7A6A - chains A and P of the 24 polymer chains in the assembly; structure by electron microscopy, 1.15 A resolution.

[Chain A (and P)]
Protein: Ferritin heavy chain
From: Homo sapiens
Notes: EC 1.16.3.1; chain P of this document is another copy of the same molecule, construct and numbering; everything in this record applies to it too
UniProt: P02794 (FRIH_HUMAN); residues 0-182 here correspond to UniProt positions 1-183 (UniProt number = residue number + 1)
Amino-acid sequence (183 residues; numbered 0 to 182; the number before each row is that of its first residue; numbering starts at 0):
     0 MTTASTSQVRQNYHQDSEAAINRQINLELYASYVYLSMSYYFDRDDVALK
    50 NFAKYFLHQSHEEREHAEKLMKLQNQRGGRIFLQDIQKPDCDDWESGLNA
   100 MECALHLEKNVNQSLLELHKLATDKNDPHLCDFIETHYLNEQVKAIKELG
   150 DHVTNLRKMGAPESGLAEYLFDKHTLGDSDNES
Not modelled in the structure: 0-3, 177-182
Sequence notes: conflict Q86 (Lys87 in P02794)
Modified residues: C90 (S-oxy cysteine; CSX)
Ion coordination: Na+ site 1: E27, E62; Na+ site 2: E134 (shared with 1 residue of chain F; 1 residue of chain e)
UniProt features mapped onto this chain:
  - binding site (Fe cation): E27, E62, H65, E107, Q141
  - site: R22 (Essential for association with cargo receptor NCOA4)
  - modified residue: M0 (N-acetylmethionine), T1 (N-acetylthreonine), S178 (Phosphoserine), S182 (Phosphoserine)

[How chain A and chain P interact]
Residue-residue contacts - 60 pairs, chain A then chain P:
  S6(A) with D44(P), hydrogen bond
  Q7(A) with D44(P), hydrogen bond
  V8(A) with D44(P)
  L28(A) with Y32(P), hydrophobic
  Y32(A) with L28(P), hydrophobic; L82(P); Q83(P), hydrogen bond (side chain-backbone); I85(P)
  L35(A) with E67(P); M70(P), hydrophobic
  S36(A) with L82(P)
  Y39(A) with E67(P), hydrogen bond (side chain-backbone); M70(P), hydrophobic; K71(P); N74(P), hydrogen bond (backbone-side chain); I80(P), hydrophobic
  D42(A) with N74(P), hydrogen bond
  R43(A) with N74(P); R79(P)
  D44(A) with S6(P), hydrogen bond; Q7(P), hydrogen bond; V8(P); R79(P), salt bridge
  D45(A) with R79(P), salt bridge
  L56(A) with E67(P)
  H60(A) with R63(P), hydrogen bond; E67(P), salt bridge
  R63(A) with H60(P), hydrogen bond; R63(P)
  E67(A) with L35(P); Y39(P), hydrogen bond (backbone-side chain); L56(P); H60(P), salt bridge
  M70(A) with L35(P), hydrophobic; Y39(P), hydrophobic
  K71(A) with Y39(P)
  N74(A) with Y39(P), hydrogen bond (side chain-backbone); D42(P), hydrogen bond; R43(P)
  R79(A) with R43(P); D44(P), salt bridge; D45(P), salt bridge
  I80(A) with Y39(P), hydrophobic
  F81(A) with D91(P)
  L82(A) with Y32(P); S36(P); K87(P)
  Q83(A) with Y32(P), hydrogen bond (backbone-side chain); K87(P)
  D84(A) with I85(P); Q86(P); K87(P), hydrogen bond (side chain-backbone)
  I85(A) with Y32(P); D84(P); I85(P), hydrogen bond (backbone-backbone)
  Q86(A) with D84(P)
  K87(A) with L82(P); Q83(P); D84(P), hydrogen bond (backbone-side chain)
  D91(A) with F81(P)
Other interface residues (no listed pair), chain A (32 interface residues in all): N25, G77, P88
Other interface residues (no listed pair), chain P (32 interface residues in all): N25, G77, P88

[Summary]
Chain A and chain P each contribute 32 residues to their interface, with 17 hydrogen bonds and 6 salt bridges.
Polar pairs include D44(A)-R79(P), D45(A)-R79(P) and H60(A)-E67(P). E27(A) and E62(A) form the Na+ site 1.
UniProt lists 5 Fe cation-binding residues on chain A.
Chain A and chain P are both Ferritin heavy chain (Homo sapiens); the structure, 1.15 A structure of human
apoferritin obtained from Titan Mono- BCOR microscope, was determined by electron microscopy, deposited
together with 7A6B, 6Z6U, 6Z9E and 6Z9F.
